Entry 8PP5 (X-ray diffraction, 2.00 A resolution); this record covers chains B and D of the 6 polymer chains in the assembly.

# Chain B (and D)
Molecule: Ferritin heavy chain, N-terminally processed
Organism: Homo sapiens
Notes: chain D of this document is another copy of the same molecule, construct and numbering; everything in this record applies to it too
Reference sequence: P02794 (FRIH_HUMAN); residues 5-176 here correspond to UniProt positions 6-177 (UniProt number = residue number + 1)
Amino-acid sequence (172 residues; row label = number of the first residue in the row):
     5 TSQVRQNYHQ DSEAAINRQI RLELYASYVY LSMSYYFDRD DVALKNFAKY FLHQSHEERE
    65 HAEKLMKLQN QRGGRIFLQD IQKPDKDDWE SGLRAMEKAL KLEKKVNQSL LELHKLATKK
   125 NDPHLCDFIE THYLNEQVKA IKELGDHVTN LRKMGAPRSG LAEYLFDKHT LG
Sequence notes: engineered mutation R25 (Asn26 in P02794), Q86 (Lys87 in P02794), K90 (Cys91 in P02794), R98 (Asn99 in P02794), K102 (Cys103 in P02794), K105 (His106 in P02794), K109 (Asn110 in P02794), K123 (Asp124 in P02794), R162 (Glu163 in P02794)
UniProt features mapped onto this chain:
  - binding site (Fe cation): E27, E62, H65, E107, Q141
  - site: R22 (Essential for association with cargo receptor NCOA4)
Metal / ion sites: Fe ion: E27, E62, H65

# Chain B / chain D interface
Pairs across the interface (26):
  L104(B) - Q7(D)
  K108(B) - Q7(D)  hydrogen bond (side chain-backbone)
  K108(B) - V8(D)
  K108(B) - R9(D)  hydrogen bond (side chain-backbone)
  K108(B) - Q10(D)  hydrogen bond (backbone-side chain)
  N111(B) - Q10(D)  hydrogen bond
  Q112(B) - Q10(D)  hydrogen bond
  L115(B) - N11(D)
  L115(B) - P127(D)  hydrophobic
  H118(B) - P127(D)
  E134(B) - D131(D)
  L138(B) - P127(D)  hydrophobic
  L138(B) - H128(D)
  N139(B) - H128(D)  hydrogen bond
  V142(B) - Q75(D)
  V142(B) - R76(D)
  V142(B) - H128(D)
  K143(B) - Q75(D)
  I145(B) - V8(D)
  I145(B) - Q10(D)
  K146(B) - V8(D)
  K146(B) - N74(D)
  G149(B) - Q7(D)  hydrogen bond (backbone-side chain)
  V152(B) - Q7(D)
  T153(B) - Q7(D)  hydrogen bond
  R156(B) - Q7(D)
Other interface residues (no listed pair), chain D (12 interface residues in all): E134

# Summary
17 residues of chain B face 12 of chain D across their interface, with 8 hydrogen bonds. Polar pairs include
K108(B)-Q7(D), K108(B)-R9(D) and K108(B)-Q10(D). E27(B), E62(B) and H65(B) form the Fe ion site. From UniProt:
5 Fe cation-binding residues on chain B.
Chain B and chain D are both Ferritin heavy chain, N-terminally processed (Homo sapiens); the structure,
Unitary crystal structure of positively supercharged ferritin variant Ftn(pos)-m1 (Mg Formate condition), was
determined by X-ray diffraction (same publication as 8PP2, 8PP3 and 8PP4).
